Entry 8EOE (electron microscopy, 3.20 A resolution); this record covers chains C and R of the 9 polymer chains in the assembly.

# Chain C
Name: DNA-directed RNA polymerase subunit beta
Source organism: Mycobacterium tuberculosis H37Rv
Notes: EC 2.7.7.6
UniProt: P9WGY9 (RPOB_MYCTU); residue numbers follow UniProt; this construct covers 1-1178
Chain sequence (1178 residues; row label = number of the first residue in the row):
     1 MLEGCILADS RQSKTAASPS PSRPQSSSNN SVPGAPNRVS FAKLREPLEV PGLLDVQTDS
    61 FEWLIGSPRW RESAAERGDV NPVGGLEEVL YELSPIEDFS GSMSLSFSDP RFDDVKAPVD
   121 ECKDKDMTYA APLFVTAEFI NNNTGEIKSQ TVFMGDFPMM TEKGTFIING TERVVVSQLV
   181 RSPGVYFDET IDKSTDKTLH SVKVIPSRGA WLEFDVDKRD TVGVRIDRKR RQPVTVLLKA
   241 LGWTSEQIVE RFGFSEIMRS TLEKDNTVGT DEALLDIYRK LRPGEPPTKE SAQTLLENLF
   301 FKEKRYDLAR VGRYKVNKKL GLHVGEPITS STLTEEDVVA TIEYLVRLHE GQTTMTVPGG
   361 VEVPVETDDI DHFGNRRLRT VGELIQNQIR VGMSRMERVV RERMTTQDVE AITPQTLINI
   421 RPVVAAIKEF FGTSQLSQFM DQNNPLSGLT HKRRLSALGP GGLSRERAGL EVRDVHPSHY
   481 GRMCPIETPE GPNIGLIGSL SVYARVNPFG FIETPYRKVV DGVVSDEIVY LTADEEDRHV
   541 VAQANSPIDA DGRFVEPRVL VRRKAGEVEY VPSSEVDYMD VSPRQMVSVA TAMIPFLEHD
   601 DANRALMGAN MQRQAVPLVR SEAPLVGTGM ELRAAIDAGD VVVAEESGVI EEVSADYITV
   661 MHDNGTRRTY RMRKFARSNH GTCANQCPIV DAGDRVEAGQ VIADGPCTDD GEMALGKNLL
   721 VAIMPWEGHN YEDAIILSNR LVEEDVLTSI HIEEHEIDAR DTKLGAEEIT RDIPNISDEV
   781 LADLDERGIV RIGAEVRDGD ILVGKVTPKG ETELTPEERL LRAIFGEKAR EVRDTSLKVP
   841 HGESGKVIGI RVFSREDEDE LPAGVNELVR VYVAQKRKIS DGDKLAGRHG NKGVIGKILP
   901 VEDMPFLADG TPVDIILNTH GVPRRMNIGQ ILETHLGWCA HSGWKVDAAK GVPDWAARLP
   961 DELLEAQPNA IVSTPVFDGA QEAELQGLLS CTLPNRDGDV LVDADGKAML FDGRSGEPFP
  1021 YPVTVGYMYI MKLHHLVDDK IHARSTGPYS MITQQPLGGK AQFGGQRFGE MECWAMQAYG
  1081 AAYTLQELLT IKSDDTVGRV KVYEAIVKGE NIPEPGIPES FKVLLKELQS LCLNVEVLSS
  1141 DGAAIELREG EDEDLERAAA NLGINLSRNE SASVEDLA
Disordered / not traced: 1-29, 812-828, 1152-1178

# Chain R
Molecule: 30-nt RNA strand
Sequence (30 nucleotides; row label = number of the first residue in the row):
     1 UCCGAAGCUU CGGCUUCGGC AGGAGAGGUA
Disordered / not traced: 1-15
Ion coordination: Mg2+: A30 (shared with 3 residues of chain D)

# Interface between chain C and chain R
Pairs across the interface (19; chain C residue first):
  Gln435(C) with A26(R), hydrogen bond to the phosphate
  Gln438(C) with A26(R), sugar contact
  Arg465(C) with A26(R), salt bridge to the phosphate; G27(R), salt bridge to the phosphate
  Ile497(C) with G27(R), phosphate contact
  Gln614(C) with G28(R), phosphate contact; U29(R), hydrogen bond to the phosphate
  Lys809(C) with G18(R), phosphate contact; G19(R), salt bridge to the phosphate
  Arg833(C) with G18(R), hydrogen bond to the phosphate; G19(R), salt bridge to the phosphate
  Lys884(C) with U29(R), phosphate contact; A30(R), salt bridge to the phosphate
  Lys892(C) with A30(R), salt bridge to the phosphate
  His1035(C) with U29(R), sugar contact
  Pro1048(C) with A21(R), base contact
  Tyr1049(C) with A21(R), base contact
  Ser1050(C) with G22(R), phosphate contact
  Met1051(C) with G22(R), phosphate contact
Other interface residues (no listed pair), chain C (19 interface residues in all): Ser434, Pro489, Asn493, Arg613, Leu1057
Other interface residues (no listed pair), chain R (10 interface residues in all): G25

# In short
Chain C and chain R form an interface of 19 and 10 residues respectively; the contacts include 3 hydrogen
bonds and 6 salt bridges. Polar pairs include Gln435(C)-A26(R), Gln614(C)-U29(R) and Arg833(C)-G18(R).
Chain C is DNA-directed RNA polymerase subunit beta (Mycobacterium tuberculosis H37Rv) and chain R is a 30-nt
RNA strand; the structure, Mycobacterium tuberculosis transcription elongation complex with Bacillus subtilis
NusG (EC_LG), was determined by electron microscopy together with 8EHQ, 8EJ3, 8EOF, 8EOS, 8EOT and 8EXY from
the same study.
